Entry 7VAY (electron microscopy, 3.30 A resolution); this record covers chains F and J of the 12 polymer chains in the assembly.

[Chain F]
Name: V-type ATP synthase beta chain
From: Thermus thermophilus HB8
UniProtKB: Q56404 (VATB_THET8); residue numbers follow UniProt; this construct covers 1-478
Amino-acid sequence (478 residues; row label = number of the first residue in the row):
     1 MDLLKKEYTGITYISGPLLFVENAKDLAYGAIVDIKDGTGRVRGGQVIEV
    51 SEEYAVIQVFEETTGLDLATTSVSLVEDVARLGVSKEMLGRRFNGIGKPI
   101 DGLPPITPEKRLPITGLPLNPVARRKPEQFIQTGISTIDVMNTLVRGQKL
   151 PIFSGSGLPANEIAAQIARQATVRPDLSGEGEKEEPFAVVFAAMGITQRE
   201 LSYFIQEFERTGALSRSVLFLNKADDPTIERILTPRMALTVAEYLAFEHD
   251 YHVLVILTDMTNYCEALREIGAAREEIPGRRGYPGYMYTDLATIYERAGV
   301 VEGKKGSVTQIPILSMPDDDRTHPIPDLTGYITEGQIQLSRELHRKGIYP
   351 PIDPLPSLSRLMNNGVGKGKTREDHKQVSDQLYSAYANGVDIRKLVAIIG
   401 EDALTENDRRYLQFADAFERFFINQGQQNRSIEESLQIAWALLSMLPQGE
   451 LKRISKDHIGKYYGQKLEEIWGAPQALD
Disordered / not traced: 1, 473-478
Small-molecule neighbours: ADP (adenosine-5'-diphosphate): Leu358, Arg360, Asn363

[Chain J]
Name: V-type ATP synthase subunit E
From: Thermus thermophilus HB8
UniProtKB: P74901 (VATE_THET8); residues 1-188 here = UniProt positions 1-188
Amino-acid sequence (188 residues; numbered 1 to 188; the number before each row is that of its first residue):
     1 MSKLEAILSQEVEAEIQALLQEAEAKAEAVKREAEEKAKALLQARERALE
    51 AQYRAALRRAESAGELLVATARTQARGEVLEEVRRRVREALEALPQKPEW
   101 PEVVRKLALEALEALPGAKALVANPEDLPHLEALARERGVELQAEPALRL
   151 GVRAVGAEGKTQVENSLLARLDRAWDALSSKVAQALWG
Disordered / not traced: 1-60, 188

[Interface between chain F and chain J]
Pairs across the interface (42; chain F residue first):
  Leu3(F) - Arg170(J)
  Leu3(F) - Arg173(J)  hydrogen bond (backbone-side chain)
  Leu3(F) - Ala174(J)  hydrophobic
  Leu4(F) - Ala114(J)  hydrophobic
  Leu4(F) - Asn165(J)
  Leu4(F) - Arg170(J)
  Leu4(F) - Arg173(J)
  Lys5(F) - Val163(J)
  Lys5(F) - Glu164(J)  hydrogen bond (backbone-backbone)
  Lys5(F) - Asn165(J)
  Lys5(F) - Arg173(J)
  Lys6(F) - Ala114(J)
  Lys6(F) - Leu115(J)
  Lys6(F) - Gln162(J)
  Lys6(F) - Val163(J)
  Glu7(F) - Arg153(J)  salt bridge
  Glu7(F) - Thr161(J)
  Glu7(F) - Gln162(J)  hydrogen bond (backbone-backbone)
  Tyr8(F) - Lys160(J)
  Tyr8(F) - Thr161(J)
  Thr9(F) - Gly159(J)
  Thr9(F) - Lys160(J)  hydrogen bond (side chain-backbone)
  Thr9(F) - Gln162(J)
  Glu22(F) - Lys160(J)  salt bridge
  Asn23(F) - Glu158(J)  hydrogen bond
  Asn23(F) - Lys160(J)
  Asn23(F) - Thr161(J)
  Glu87(F) - Arg72(J)  salt bridge
  Glu87(F) - Thr73(J)
  Glu87(F) - Arg76(J)  salt bridge
  Leu103(F) - Thr73(J)
  Leu103(F) - Gln74(J)
  Pro104(F) - Thr73(J)
  Pro104(F) - Gly77(J)
  Thr107(F) - Leu80(J)
  Thr107(F) - Ser179(J)
  Thr107(F) - Ala183(J)
  Pro108(F) - Ser180(J)  hydrogen bond (backbone-side chain)
  Glu109(F) - Ser180(J)
  Arg111(F) - Asp176(J)  salt bridge
  Leu214(F) - Leu66(J)
  Ser215(F) - Leu66(J)
Interface residues without a listed pair, chain F (21 interface residues in all): Gly10, Ser72, Arg91
Interface residues without a listed pair, chain J (27 interface residues in all): Glu65, Thr70

[Overview]
21 residues of chain F face 27 of chain J across their interface; the contacts include 6 hydrogen bonds and 5
salt bridges. Polar contacts include Glu7(F)-Arg153(J), Glu22(F)-Lys160(J) and Glu87(F)-Arg72(J). Bound to
chain F: ADP.
Here chain F is V-type ATP synthase beta chain and chain J is V-type ATP synthase subunit E, both from Thermus
thermophilus HB8. Entry 7VAY (V1EG domain of V/A-ATPase from Thermus thermophilus at saturated ATP-gamma-S
condition, state2) was determined by electron microscopy together with 7VAI, 7VAJ, 7VAK, 7VAL, 7VAM, 7VAN and
11 further entries from the same study.
